8OLR - chains O and U of the 28 polymer chains in the assembly; structure by X-ray diffraction, 2.80 A resolution.

[Chain O]
Molecule: Proteasome subunit alpha type-2
From: Saccharomyces cerevisiae
UniProt: P23639 (PSA2_YEAST); residue numbers follow UniProt; this construct covers 1-250
Sequence (250 residues; numbered 1 to 250; the number before each row is that of its first residue):
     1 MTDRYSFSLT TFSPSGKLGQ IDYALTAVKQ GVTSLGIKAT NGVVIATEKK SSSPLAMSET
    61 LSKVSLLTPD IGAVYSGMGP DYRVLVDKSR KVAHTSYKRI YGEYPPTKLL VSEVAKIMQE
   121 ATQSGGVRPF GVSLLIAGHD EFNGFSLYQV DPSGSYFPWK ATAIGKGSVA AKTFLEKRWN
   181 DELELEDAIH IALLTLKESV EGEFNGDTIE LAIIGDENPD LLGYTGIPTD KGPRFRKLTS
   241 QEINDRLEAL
Curated features (UniProtKB/Swiss-Prot):
  - cross-link: Lys108 (Glycyl lysine isopeptide (Lys-Gly) (interchain with G-Cter in ubiquitin))

[Chain U]
Molecule: Proteasome subunit alpha type-1
From: Saccharomyces cerevisiae
UniProt: P21243 (PSA1_YEAST); residues -8 to 243 here correspond to UniProt positions 1-252 (UniProt number = residue number + 9)
Sequence (252 residues; numbered -8 to 243; the number before each row is that of its first residue; numbers below 1 keep their minus sign (Met-8 is residue -8)):
    -8 MSGAAAASAA GYDRHITIFS PEGRLYQVEY AFKATNQTNI NSLAVRGKDC TVVISQKKVP
    52 DKLLDPTTVS YIFCISRTIG MVVNGPIPDA RNAALRAKAE AAEFRYKYGY DMPCDVLAKR
   112 MANLSQIYTQ RAYMRPLGVI LTFVSVDEEL GPSIYKTDPA GYYVGYKATA TGPKQQEITT
   172 NLENHFKKSK IDHINEESWE KVVEFAITHM IDALGTEFSK NDLEVGVATK DKFFTLSAEN
   232 IEERLVAIAE QD
Unresolved in the structure: -8 to 1, 243

[Interface between chain O and chain U]
Residue-residue contacts - 65 pairs, chain O then chain U:
  Asp3(O) - Tyr124(U)
  Tyr5(O) - Ile7(U)
  Tyr5(O) - Ala123(U)  hydrophobic
  Tyr5(O) - Tyr124(U)  hydrophobic
  Leu9(O) - Ile9(U)  hydrophobic
  Leu9(O) - Ala123(U)  hydrophobic
  Gln20(O) - Ile9(U)
  Gln20(O) - Phe10(U)  hydrogen bond (side chain-backbone)
  Tyr23(O) - Phe10(U)
  Tyr23(O) - Ser11(U)
  Tyr23(O) - Pro12(U)  hydrophobic
  Tyr23(O) - Gly14(U)
  Ala24(O) - Phe10(U)  hydrophobic
  Thr26(O) - Pro12(U)
  Thr26(O) - Glu13(U)
  Ala27(O) - Gly14(U)
  Ser52(O) - Tyr153(U)
  Ser53(O) - Thr170(U)
  Ser53(O) - Glu174(U)
  Pro54(O) - Lys158(U)
  Pro54(O) - Glu174(U)
  Leu55(O) - Tyr157(U)
  Leu55(O) - Lys158(U)  hydrogen bond (backbone-backbone)
  Leu55(O) - Ala159(U)
  Leu55(O) - Thr170(U)
  Leu55(O) - Leu173(U)  hydrophobic
  Leu55(O) - Phe177(U)  hydrophobic
  Ala56(O) - Gly156(U)
  Ala56(O) - Tyr157(U)  hydrophobic
  Met57(O) - Arg37(U)
  Met57(O) - Val155(U)
  Met57(O) - Gly156(U)  hydrogen bond (backbone-backbone)
  Met57(O) - Tyr157(U)
  Met57(O) - Lys158(U)
  Thr60(O) - Tyr146(U)
  Thr60(O) - Val155(U)
  Thr60(O) - Gly156(U)  hydrogen bond (side chain-backbone)
  Leu61(O) - Tyr153(U)
  Met78(O) - Phe10(U)  hydrophobic
  Met78(O) - Leu16(U)  hydrophobic
  Pro80(O) - Gln117(U)
  Pro80(O) - Ala151(U)
  Pro80(O) - Gly152(U)
  Pro80(O) - Tyr153(U)
  Asp81(O) - Gln117(U)
  Arg83(O) - Ala113(U)  hydrogen bond (side chain-backbone)
  Arg83(O) - Asn114(U)
  Arg83(O) - Gly152(U)  hydrogen bond (side chain-backbone)
  Arg83(O) - Tyr154(U)
  Val84(O) - Asn114(U)
  Val84(O) - Gln117(U)
  Asp87(O) - Lys110(U)  salt bridge
  Asp87(O) - Asn114(U)
  Gly126(O) - Arg122(U)
  Gly126(O) - Ala123(U)  hydrogen bond (backbone-backbone)
  Val127(O) - Gln121(U)
  Val127(O) - Arg122(U)
  Arg128(O) - Thr8(U)
  Arg128(O) - Phe10(U)
  Arg128(O) - Leu16(U)
  Arg128(O) - Thr120(U)  hydrogen bond (side chain-backbone)
  Arg128(O) - Gln121(U)  hydrogen bond (backbone-backbone)
  Pro129(O) - Phe10(U)
  Phe130(O) - Gln121(U)
  Gly131(O) - Phe10(U)
Other interface residues (no listed pair), chain O (31 interface residues in all): Met1, Thr2, Ala121
Other interface residues (no listed pair), chain U (34 interface residues in all): Thr160

[Overview]
31 residues of chain O and 34 residues of chain U are in contact; the contacts include 9 hydrogen bonds and 1
salt bridge. Among the polar pairs are Asp87(O)-Lys110(U), Gln20(O)-Phe10(U) and Thr60(O)-Gly156(U).
Chain O is Proteasome subunit alpha type-2 and chain U is Proteasome subunit alpha type-1, both from
Saccharomyces cerevisiae; the structure, Structure of yeast 20S proteasome in complex with the natural product
beta-lactone inhibitor Cystargolide A, was determined by X-ray diffraction, deposited together with 8R03,
8R04, 8R05 and 8OLL.
